4ODA - chains B and D; structure by X-ray diffraction, 2.20 A resolution.

Chain B:
Protein: Uracil-DNA glycosylase
From: Vaccinia virus
Notes: EC 3.2.2.27
UniProt: P20536 (UNG_VACCC); residue numbers follow UniProt; this construct covers 1-218
Chain sequence (232 residues; row label = number of the first residue in the row; numbers below 1 keep their minus sign (Met-13 is residue -13)):
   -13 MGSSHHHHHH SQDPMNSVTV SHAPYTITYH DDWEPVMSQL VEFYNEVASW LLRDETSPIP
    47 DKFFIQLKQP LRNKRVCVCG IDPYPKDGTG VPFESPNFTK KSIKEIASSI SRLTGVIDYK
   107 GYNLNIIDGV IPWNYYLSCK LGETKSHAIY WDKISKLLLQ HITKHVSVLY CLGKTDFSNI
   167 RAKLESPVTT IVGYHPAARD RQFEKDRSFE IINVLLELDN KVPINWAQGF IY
Unresolved in the structure: -13 to -3
Differences from the reference sequence: expression tag (-13 to 0)
Reported in the primary citation:
  - mutagenesis - R167A: unchanged binding to DNA polymerase processivity factor component A20 (chain D)
  - mutagenesis - R167A, P173G: decreased stability with DNA polymerase processivity factor component A20 (chain D)
  - catalytic residues: Asp68, Tyr70, Phe79, Asn120, His181 (by similarity / conservation)
  - mutagenesis - G179R: decreased binding to DNA polymerase processivity factor component A20 (chain D) (citing earlier work)
  - mutagenesis - L110F, T175A, T176A, S194A: unchanged binding to DNA polymerase processivity factor component A20 (chain D) (citing earlier work)
  - mutagenesis - K126V, K160V, R187V: unchanged binding to A20 (citing earlier work)

Chain D:
Protein: DNA polymerase processivity factor component A20
From: Vaccinia virus
Notes: fragment: N-terminal residues 1-50
UniProt: P20995 (A20_VACCC); residues 1-50 here = UniProt positions 1-50
Chain sequence (52 residues; row label = number of the first residue in the row; numbers below 1 keep their minus sign (Gly-1 is residue -1)):
    -1 GAMTSSADLT NLKELLSLYK SLRFSDSAAI EKYNSLVEWG TSTYWKIGVQ KV
Unresolved in the structure: -1
Differences from the reference sequence: expression tag (-1 to 0)
Reported in the primary citation:
  - mutagenesis - W43A: decreased stability with Uracil-DNA glycosylase (chain B)

Chain B / chain D interface:
Residue-residue contacts (42):
  Lys160(B) with Ala0(D), hydrogen bond (side chain-backbone)
  Arg167(B) with Ser40(D), hydrogen bond (side chain-backbone); Thr41(D), hydrogen bond (side chain-backbone); Trp43(D)
  Leu170(B) with Trp43(D), hydrophobic
  Ser172(B) with Trp43(D)
  Pro173(B) with Trp43(D), hydrophobic; Lys44(D)
  Val174(B) with Tyr42(D); Trp43(D)
  Thr175(B) with Tyr42(D); Lys44(D), hydrogen bond (side chain-backbone); Ile45(D)
  Thr176(B) with Tyr42(D), hydrogen bond (backbone-backbone); Trp43(D)
  Ile177(B) with Met1(D)
  Val178(B) with Met1(D)
  Gly179(B) with Thr2(D)
  Lys191(B) with Thr2(D)
  Asp192(B) with Thr2(D), hydrogen bond
  Arg193(B) with Thr2(D), hydrogen bond (backbone-backbone); Ser3(D); Ser4(D), hydrogen bond; Leu7(D)
  Ser194(B) with Thr2(D), hydrogen bond
  Glu196(B) with Leu7(D)
  Ile197(B) with Met1(D); Thr2(D); Ser3(D); Leu7(D); Leu10(D), hydrophobic
  Val200(B) with Leu7(D), hydrophobic; Leu10(D); Lys11(D)
  Leu201(B) with Leu10(D), hydrophobic; Ile45(D), hydrophobic
  Glu203(B) with Leu14(D)
  Leu204(B) with Leu14(D), hydrophobic; Gly46(D); Val47(D)
  Asp205(B) with Gly46(D)
  Asn206(B) with Tyr17(D)
Other interface residues (no listed pair), chain B (25 interface residues in all): Glu171, Tyr180
Other interface residues (no listed pair), chain D (21 interface residues in all): Asp6, Leu13, Lys18
From the paper, about this interface:
  - hot spots on chain B (mutagenesis) - G179R: decreased binding to DNA polymerase processivity factor component A20 (chain D) (citing earlier work)
  - hot spots on chain D (mutagenesis) - W43A: decreased binding to Uracil-DNA glycosylase (chain B)

Summary:
The interface between chain B and chain D involves 25 residues on one side and 21 on the other; the contacts
include 9 hydrogen bonds. Among the polar pairs are Lys160(B)-Ala0(D), Arg167(B)-Ser40(D) and
Arg167(B)-Thr41(D). From the paper: catalytic residues Asp68(B), Tyr70(B) and Phe79(B) among others; R167A and
P173G of chain B reduce stability with DNA polymerase processivity factor component A20 (chain D); 11
substitutions were tested in all.
Chain B is Uracil-DNA glycosylase and chain D is DNA polymerase processivity factor component A20, both from
Vaccinia virus; the structure, Crystal structure of the vaccinia virus DNA polymerase holoenzyme subunit D4 in
complex with the A20 ..., was determined by X-ray diffraction together with 4OD8 from the same study.
